9NSJ - chains A and B; structure by X-ray diffraction, 1.33 A resolution.

[Chain A (and B)]
Molecule: Superoxide dismutase [Mn], mitochondrial
Source organism: Escherichia coli
Notes: EC 1.15.1.1; chain B of this document is another copy of the same molecule, construct and numbering; everything in this record applies to it too
UniProt: P04179 (SODM_HUMAN); residues 1-198 here correspond to UniProt positions 25-222 (UniProt number = residue number + 24)
Amino-acid sequence (199 residues; each row starts with the number of its first residue; numbering starts at 0):
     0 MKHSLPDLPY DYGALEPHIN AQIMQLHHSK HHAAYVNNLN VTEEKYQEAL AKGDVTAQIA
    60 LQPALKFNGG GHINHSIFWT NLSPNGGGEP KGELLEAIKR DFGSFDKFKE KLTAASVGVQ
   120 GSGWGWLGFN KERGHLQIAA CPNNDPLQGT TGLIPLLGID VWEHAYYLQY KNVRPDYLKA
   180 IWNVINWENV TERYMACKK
Unresolved in the structure: 198 (chain B: 0, 198)
Sequence notes: initiating methionine (0); engineered mutation Asn143 (Gln167 in P04179)
Metal / ion sites: K+ site 1: Ser3 (together with hydrogen peroxide); K+ site 2: Gly12 (shared with Gly85(B), Asn182(B) of chain B); Mn2+: His26, His74, Asp159, His163 (together with hydrogen peroxide); K+ site 3 near Asp144 (its only coordinating residue here); K+ site 4: Ala164, Tyr176
Ligand contacts:
  - hydrogen peroxide (PEO), molecule 1: Met0, Lys1, His2, Asn39, Glu42
  - hydrogen peroxide (PEO), molecule 2: Met0, Lys1, His2, Glu42
  - hydrogen peroxide (PEO), molecule 3: Lys1, Asn39, Glu42, Glu43
  - hydrogen peroxide (PEO), molecule 4: Lys1, His2, Ser3, Val35, Asn39
  - hydrogen peroxide (PEO), molecule 5: Lys1, His2, Ser3
  - hydrogen peroxide (PEO), molecule 6: Ser3, Pro5, His71, Ser75
  - hydrogen peroxide (PEO), molecule 7: Ser3, Leu4, Pro5, Asp6
  - hydrogen peroxide (PEO), molecule 8: Leu4, Pro5, Asp6, His27
  - hydrogen peroxide (PEO), molecule 9: Leu4, Tyr11, His27, Ser28
  - hydrogen peroxide (PEO), molecule 10: Asp6, Leu7, Pro8, Tyr9, Asp10, Tyr11
  - hydrogen peroxide (PEO), molecule 11: Tyr11, Gln24, Ser28, Lys29
  - hydrogen peroxide (PEO), molecule 12: Tyr11, Ala20, Gln21, Gln24
  - hydrogen peroxide (PEO), molecule 13: Ala13, Leu14, Glu15, His17, Pro83, Val183
  - hydrogen peroxide (PEO), molecule 14: Glu15, Pro16, Asn19, Gln168
  - hydrogen peroxide (PEO), molecule 15: Pro16, His17, Asn182
  - hydrogen peroxide (PEO), molecule 16: Pro16, His17, Gln168, Tyr169, Ala179
  - hydrogen peroxide (PEO), molecule 17: Pro16, His17, Tyr169, Ala179, Asn182
  - hydrogen peroxide (PEO), molecule 18: His26, Tyr34, His74, Trp123, Asn143, Asp159, Trp161, His163
  - hydrogen peroxide (PEO), molecule 19: Ser28, Lys29, Ala32, Ala33, Asn36
  - hydrogen peroxide (PEO), molecule 20: His30, Tyr34, Trp161, His163
  - hydrogen peroxide (PEO), molecule 21: Ala33, Asn36, Asn37
  - hydrogen peroxide (PEO), molecule 22: Asn36, Asn37, Val40
  - hydrogen peroxide (PEO), molecule 23: Asn37, Ala63, Phe66, Asn67
  - hydrogen peroxide (PEO), molecule 24: Asn37, Val40, Thr41, Lys44, Leu60, Ala63
  - hydrogen peroxide (PEO), molecule 25: Gly52, Asp53, Val54, Thr55
  - hydrogen peroxide (PEO), molecule 26: Ile58, Ala59, Gln61, Pro62
  - hydrogen peroxide (PEO), molecule 27: Gln61, Pro62, Lys65
  - hydrogen peroxide (PEO), molecule 28: Lys65, Gly148, Thr149
  - hydrogen peroxide (PEO), molecule 29: His71, Ile72, Ser75
  - hydrogen peroxide (PEO), molecule 30: Gly85, Gly86, Asn182
  - hydrogen peroxide (PEO), molecule 31: Gly86, Glu88, Pro89, Trp186, Glu187
  - hydrogen peroxide (PEO), molecule 32: Gly87, Glu88, Phe104, Lys108, Trp181
  - hydrogen peroxide (PEO), molecule 33: Lys90, Gly91, Glu92, Leu93, Thr190, Met194
  - hydrogen peroxide (PEO), molecule 34: Thr112, Pro174, Leu177, Lys178
  - hydrogen peroxide (PEO), molecule 35: Gly117, Val118, Gln119
  - hydrogen peroxide (PEO), molecule 36: Phe128, Asn129, Lys130, Glu131, Gly151, Leu152, Ile153
  - hydrogen peroxide (PEO), molecule 37: Lys130, Gln147, Gly151, Ile153
  - hydrogen peroxide (PEO), molecule 38: Ala138, Ala139, Cys140, Thr150
  - hydrogen peroxide (PEO), molecule 39: Gln168, Tyr169, Lys170, Val172, Asp175
  - hydrogen peroxide (PEO), molecule 40: Tyr169, Asp175, Tyr176, Lys178, Ala179
UniProt features mapped onto this chain:
  - binding site (Mn(2+)): His26, His74, Asp159, His163
  - modified residue: Tyr34 (3'-nitrotyrosine), Lys44 (N6-acetyllysine), Lys51 (N6-acetyllysine), Lys90 (N6-acetyllysine), Lys98 (N6-acetyllysine), Lys106 (N6-acetyllysine), Lys178 (N6-acetyllysine)
What the authors report for this chain:
  - binding site for hydrogen peroxide: His30, Tyr34
  - Mn2+ coordination: His26, His74, Asp159, His163
  - conformationally variable residues: Tyr34
  - catalytic residues: His30, Tyr34 (citing earlier work)
  - contacts within the chain: Tyr34-Asn143
  - mutagenesis - Q143N (130-fold): decreased catalytic activity
  - mutagenesis - Q143N (Tm change 1.8 degC): increased stability (citing earlier work)

[How chain A and chain B interact]
Residue-residue contacts (48):
  Met0(A) - Ala50(B)
  Met0(A) - Lys51(B)
  Met0(A) - Gly52(B)
  His2(A) - Gly52(B)
  His2(A) - Val54(B)
  Glu42(A) - Leu49(B)
  Glu42(A) - Val54(B)
  Glu42(A) - Gln57(B)  hydrogen bond
  Tyr45(A) - Tyr45(B)
  Tyr45(A) - Leu64(B)
  Gln46(A) - Gln46(B)  hydrogen bond
  Gln46(A) - Leu49(B)
  Leu49(A) - Glu42(B)
  Leu49(A) - Tyr45(B)  hydrophobic
  Leu49(A) - Gln46(B)
  Leu49(A) - Leu49(B)  hydrophobic
  Gly52(A) - His2(B)
  Val54(A) - His2(B)
  Val54(A) - Glu42(B)
  Val54(A) - Gly68(B)
  Val54(A) - Ile72(B)  hydrophobic
  Thr55(A) - Ile72(B)
  Thr55(A) - Gln147(B)
  Thr55(A) - Gly148(B)
  Gln57(A) - Glu42(B)  hydrogen bond
  Gln57(A) - Leu64(B)
  Ile58(A) - Leu64(B)  hydrophobic
  Ile58(A) - Lys65(B)
  Ile58(A) - Gly69(B)
  Ile58(A) - Pro145(B)  hydrophobic
  Ala59(A) - Gly148(B)
  Gln61(A) - Gln61(B)  hydrogen bond (side chain-backbone)
  Gln61(A) - Leu64(B)
  Gln61(A) - Lys65(B)
  Leu64(A) - Tyr45(B)
  Leu64(A) - Gln57(B)
  Leu64(A) - Ile58(B)  hydrophobic
  Leu64(A) - Gln61(B)
  Lys65(A) - Ile58(B)
  Lys65(A) - Gln61(B)
  Gly68(A) - Val54(B)
  Gly69(A) - Ile58(B)
  Ile72(A) - Val54(B)  hydrophobic
  Ile72(A) - Thr55(B)
  Pro145(A) - Ile58(B)  hydrophobic
  Gln147(A) - Thr55(B)
  Gly148(A) - Thr55(B)
  Gly148(A) - Ala59(B)
Other interface residues (no listed pair), chain A (23 interface residues in all): Leu38, Thr149
Other interface residues (no listed pair), chain B (24 interface residues in all): Leu38, Thr149

[Summary]
23 residues of chain A face 24 of chain B across their interface, with 4 hydrogen bonds. Among the polar pairs
are Glu42(A)-Gln57(B), Gln46(A)-Gln46(B) and Gln61(A)-Gln61(B). Chain A binds 40 copies of hydrogen peroxide.
From UniProt: 4 Mn2+-binding residues on chain A. The paper reports catalytic residues His30(A) and Tyr34(A);
Q143N of chain A reduces catalytic activity.
Chain A and chain B are both Superoxide dismutase [Mn], mitochondrial (Escherichia coli); the structure,
Finding the exit route of hydrogen peroxide from the manganese superoxide dismutase (MnSOD) active site, was
determined by X-ray diffraction together with 9NR0 from the same study.
